PDB entry 3KRW | X-ray diffraction, 2.90 A resolution | chains A and B of the 3 polymer chains in the assembly

# Chain A
Name: Beta-adrenergic receptor kinase 1
From: Homo sapiens
Notes: EC 2.7.11.15
UniProt: P25098 (ARBK1_HUMAN); numbering as in UniProt (aligned over 2-689)
Sequence (688 residues; numbered 2 to 689; the number before each row is that of its first residue):
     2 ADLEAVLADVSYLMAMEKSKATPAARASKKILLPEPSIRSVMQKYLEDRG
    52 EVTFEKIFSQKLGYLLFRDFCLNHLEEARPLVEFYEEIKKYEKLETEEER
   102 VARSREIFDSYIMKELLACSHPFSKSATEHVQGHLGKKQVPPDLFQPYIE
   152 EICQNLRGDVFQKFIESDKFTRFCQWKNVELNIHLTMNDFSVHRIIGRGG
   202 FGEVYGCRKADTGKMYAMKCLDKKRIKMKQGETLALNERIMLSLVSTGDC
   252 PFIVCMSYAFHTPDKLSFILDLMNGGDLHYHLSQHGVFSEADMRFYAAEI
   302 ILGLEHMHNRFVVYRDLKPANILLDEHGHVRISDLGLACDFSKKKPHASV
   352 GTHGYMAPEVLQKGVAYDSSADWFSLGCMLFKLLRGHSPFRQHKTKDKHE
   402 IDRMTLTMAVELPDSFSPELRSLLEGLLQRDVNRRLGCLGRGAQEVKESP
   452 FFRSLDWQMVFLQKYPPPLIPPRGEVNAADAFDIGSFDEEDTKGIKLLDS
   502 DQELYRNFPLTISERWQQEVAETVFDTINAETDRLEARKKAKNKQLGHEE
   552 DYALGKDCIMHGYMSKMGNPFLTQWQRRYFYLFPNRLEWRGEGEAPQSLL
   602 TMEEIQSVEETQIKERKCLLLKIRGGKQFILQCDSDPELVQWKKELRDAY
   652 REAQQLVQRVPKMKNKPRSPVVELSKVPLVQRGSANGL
Disordered / not traced: 2-29, 120-121, 475-489, 569-575, 672-689
Metal / ion sites: Mg2+: His348, Glu360, Val366
Ligand contacts: balanol (BA1): Ile197, Gly198, Arg199, Gly200, Gly201, Phe202, Gly203, Glu204, Val205, Ala218, Lys220, Leu222, Leu235, Glu239, Val255, Asp272, Leu273, Met274, Ala321, Asn322, Leu324, Ser334, Asp335, Gly337
Swiss-Prot annotation at these positions:
  - active site: Asp317 (Proton acceptor)
  - binding site (ATP): Ile197 to Val205, Lys220
  - site (Required for receptor phosphorylation): Asp3, Leu4, Asp10
  - modified residue: Ser670 (Phosphoserine)
  - natural variant: Arg578 (R578Q: In a colorectal adenocarcinoma sample)
  - mutagenesis: Asp3 (D3A: 85% reduction in phosphorylation of G-protein coupled receptor rhodopsin; D3K: 95% reduction in phosphorylation of G-protein coupled receptor rhodopsin ...), Leu4 (L4A: 95% reduction in phosphorylation of G-protein coupled receptor rhodopsin. 90% reduction in phosphorylation of beta-2 adrenergic receptor ADRB2. Does not affect binding to ADRB2 ...), Glu5 (E5A: 50% reduction in phosphorylation of G-protein coupled receptor rhodopsin), Val7 to Leu8 (95% reduction in phosphorylation of G-protein coupled receptor rhodopsin), Asp10 (D10A: 95% reduction in phosphorylation of G-protein coupled receptor rhodopsin and beta-2 adrenergic receptor ADRB2. Does not affect binding to ADRB2. Not activated by receptor binding ...)
What the authors report for this chain:
  - binding site for balanol: Ile197, Gly201, Leu235, Val255
  - specificity-determining residues: Ile197, Leu235 (proposed by the authors, not directly observed)

# Chain B
Name: Guanine nucleotide-binding protein G(I)/G(S)/G(T) subunit beta-1
From: Bos taurus
UniProt: P62871 (GBB1_BOVIN); residue numbers follow UniProt; this construct covers 1-340
Sequence (340 residues; row label = number of the first residue in the row):
     1 MSELDQLRQEAEQLKNQIRDARKACADATLSQITNNIDPVGRIQMRTRRT
    51 LRGHLAKIYAMHWGTDSRLLVSASQDGKLIIWDSYTTNKVHAIPLRSSWV
   101 MTCAYAPSGNYVACGGLDNICSIYNLKTREGNVRVSRELAGHTGYLSCCR
   151 FLDDNQIVTSSGDTTCALWDIETGQQTTTFTGHTGDVMSLSLAPDTRLFV
   201 SGACDASAKLWDVREGMCRQTFTGHESDINAICFFPNGNAFATGSDDATC
   251 RLFDLRADQELMTYSHDNIICGITSVSFSKSGRLLLAGYDDFNCNVWDAL
   301 KADRAGVLAGHDNRVSCLGVTDDGMAVATGSWDSFLKIWN
Disordered / not traced: 1-2
Swiss-Prot annotation at these positions:
  - modified residue: Ser2 (N-acetylserine), His266 (Phosphohistidine)

# How chain A and chain B interact
Pairs across the interface (52):
  Tyr553(A) with Lys78(B), hydrogen bond
  Gly556(A) with Arg96(B)
  Lys557(A) with Pro94(B); Leu95(B); Arg96(B)
  Asp558(A) with Arg96(B); Ser97(B); Ser98(B), hydrogen bond
  Phe584(A) with Ser98(B)
  Pro585(A) with Ser98(B); Trp99(B)
  Asn586(A) with Gln75(B), hydrogen bond (side chain-backbone); Ser98(B), hydrogen bond (side chain-backbone); Trp99(B)
  Arg587(A) with Gln75(B); Asp76(B), hydrogen bond (side chain-backbone); Ser98(B), hydrogen bond
  Glu589(A) with Asp76(B)
  Pro597(A) with Leu55(B)
  Leu600(A) with Leu55(B)
  Thr602(A) with Gln75(B)
  Glu604(A) with Lys57(B), salt bridge; Gln75(B), hydrogen bond
  Ala654(A) with Trp99(B), hydrophobic
  Leu657(A) with Trp99(B), hydrophobic
  Arg660(A) with Gly144(B); Tyr145(B); Gly162(B)
  Val661(A) with Met101(B), hydrophobic; Leu117(B), hydrophobic
  Pro662(A) with Tyr145(B); Met188(B), hydrophobic
  Lys663(A) with Tyr59(B); Met101(B), hydrogen bond (side chain-backbone); Ser147(B), hydrogen bond (side chain-backbone); Arg314(B); Trp332(B)
  Met664(A) with Tyr59(B); Trp99(B); Val100(B); Met101(B), hydrophobic; Trp332(B)
  Lys665(A) with Arg314(B), hydrogen bond (backbone-side chain); Trp332(B)
  Lys667(A) with Asp228(B), salt bridge; Asn230(B); Asp246(B), salt bridge; Arg314(B)
  Pro668(A) with Asp290(B)
  Arg669(A) with Ile270(B); Asp290(B), salt bridge; Asn313(B)
Interface residues without a listed pair, chain A (28 interface residues in all): Gln598, Val658, Asn666, Pro671
Interface residues without a listed pair, chain B (35 interface residues in all): Ala56, Ala60, Gly77, Thr102, Asp186, Cys204, Phe292

# Overview
28 residues of chain A face 35 of chain B across their interface; the contacts include 10 hydrogen bonds and 4
salt bridges. Among the polar pairs are Glu604(A)-Lys57(B), Lys667(A)-Asp228(B) and Lys667(A)-Asp246(B).
Ligands of chain A: balanol. From the paper: a binding site for balanol at Ile197(A), Gly201(A) and Leu235(A)
among others; specificity determinants Ile197(A) and Leu235(A).
Here chain A is Beta-adrenergic receptor kinase 1 (Homo sapiens) and chain B is Guanine nucleotide-binding
protein G(I)/G(S)/G(T) subunit beta-1 (Bos taurus). Entry 3KRW (Human GRK2 in complex with Gbetgamma subunits
and balanol (soak)) was determined by X-ray diffraction together with 3KRX and 3CIK from the same study.
